PDB entry 5V1G | X-ray diffraction, 1.80 A resolution | chains A and P of the 4 polymer chains in the assembly

# Chain A
Name: DNA polymerase beta
From: Homo sapiens
Notes: EC 2.7.7.7, 4.2.99.-
UniProt: P06746 (DPOLB_HUMAN); residues 1-335 here = UniProt positions 1-335
Sequence (335 residues; each row starts with the number of its first residue):
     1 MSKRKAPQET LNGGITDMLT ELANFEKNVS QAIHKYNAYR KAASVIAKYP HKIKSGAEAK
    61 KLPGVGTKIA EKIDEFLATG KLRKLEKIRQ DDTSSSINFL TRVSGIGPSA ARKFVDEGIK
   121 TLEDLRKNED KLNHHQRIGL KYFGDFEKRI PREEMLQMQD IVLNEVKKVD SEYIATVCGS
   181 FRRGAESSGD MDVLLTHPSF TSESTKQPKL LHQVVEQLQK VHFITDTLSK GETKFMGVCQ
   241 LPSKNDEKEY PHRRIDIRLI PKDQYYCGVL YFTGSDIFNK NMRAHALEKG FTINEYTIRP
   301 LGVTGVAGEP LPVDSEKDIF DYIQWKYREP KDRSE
Not modelled in the structure: 1-9, 205-208, 245-246
Swiss-Prot annotation at these positions:
  - region: Arg183 to Asp192 (DNA-binding)
  - active site: Lys72 (Nucleophile)
  - binding site (K(+)): Lys60, Leu62, Val65, Thr101, Val103, Ile106
  - binding site (Na(+)): Lys60, Leu62, Val65, Thr101, Val103, Ile106
  - binding site (dATP): Arg149, Ser180, Arg183, Gly189, Asp190
  - binding site (dCTP): Arg149, Ser180, Arg183, Gly189, Asp190
  - binding site (dGTP): Arg149, Ser180, Arg183, Gly189, Asp190, Asp192
  - binding site (dTTP): Arg149, Ser180, Arg183, Gly189, Asp190
  - binding site (Mg(2+)): Asp190, Asp192, Asp256
  - modified residue: Lys72 (N6-acetyllysine), Arg83 (Omega-N-methylarginine), Arg152 (Omega-N-methylarginine)
  - cross-link (Glycyl lysine isopeptide (Lys-Gly)): Lys41 (interchain with G-Cter in ubiquitin), Lys61 (interchain with G-Cter in ubiquitin), Lys81 (interchain with G-Cter in ubiquitin)
  - natural variant: Leu22 (L22P: Found in a gastric cancer sample; uncertain significance), Tyr39 (Y39C: Found in a gastric cancer sample; uncertain significance), Gly118 (G118V: Decreased DNA-directed DNA polymerase activity), Arg137 (R137Q: Decreased function in base-excision repair), Arg149 (R149I: Decreased DNA-directed DNA polymerase activity), Asp160 (D160N: Found in a gastric cancer sample; uncertain significance), Cys239 (C239R: Found in a gastric cancer sample; uncertain significance), Lys289 (K289M: Found in a colon cancer sample; uncertain significance), Asn294 (N294D: Found in a gastric cancer sample; uncertain significance), Glu295 (E295K: Found in a gastric cancer sample; uncertain significance)
  - mutagenesis: Phe25 (F25W: No effect on 5'-dRP lyase activity. Decreased ssDNA binding), His34 (H34G: Decreased 5'-dRP lyase activity. Decreased ssDNA binding), Lys35 (K35A: Decreased 5'-dRP lyase activity. Decreased ssDNA binding. Loss of 5'-dRP lyase activity; when associated with A-68 and A-72. Decreased ssDNA binding; when associated with A-68 and A-72 ...), Tyr39 (Y39F: No effect on 5'-dRP lyase activity; Y39Q: Abolishes DNA polymerase and 5'-dRP lyase activity), Lys41 (K41R: Abolishes ubiquitination; when associated with R-61 and R-81), Lys60 (K60A: Decreased 5'-dRP lyase activity. Decreased ssDNA binding), Lys61 (K61R: Abolishes ubiquitination; when associated with R-41 and R-81), Lys68 (K68A: No effect on 5'-dRP lyase activity. Decreased ssDNA binding. Loss of 5'-dRP lyase activity; when associated with A-35 and A-72. Decreased ssDNA binding; when associated with A-35 and A-72 ...), Glu71 (E71Q: No effect on 5'-dRP lyase activity. No effect on structure shown by circular dichroism. No effect on ssDNA binding), Lys72 (K72A: Severely reduced 5'-dRP lyase activity. Does not affect ssDNA binding. Loss of 5'-dRP lyase activity; when associated with A-35 and A-68. Decreased ssDNA binding ...), Glu75 (E75A: Slightly decreased 5'-dRP lyase activity. Decreased ssDNA binding. No effect on structure shown by circular dichroism), Lys81 (K81R: Abolishes ubiquitination; when associated with R-41 and R-61), 5 further mutagenesis entries in UniProt
From the paper describing this entry:
  - catalytic residues: Asp256 (proposed by the authors, not directly observed)

# Chain P
Molecule: 10-nt DNA strand
Sequence (10 nucleotides; row label = number of the first residue in the row):
     1 GCTGATGCGG
Modified positions: 8OG (8-oxo-2'-deoxy-guanosine-5'-monophosphate) at position 10

# Chain A / chain P interface
Contacting residue pairs (14; chain A residue first):
  Val103(A) with DG9(P), phosphate contact
  Ser104(A) with DG9(P), phosphate contact
  Gly105(A) with DC8(P), sugar contact; DG9(P), hydrogen bond to the phosphate
  Ile106(A) with DG9(P), phosphate contact
  Gly107(A) with DC8(P), hydrogen bond to the phosphate
  Pro108(A) with DC8(P), phosphate contact
  Ser109(A) with DG7(P), phosphate contact; DC8(P), hydrogen bond to the phosphate
  Ala110(A) with DC8(P), hydrogen bond to the phosphate
  His135(A) with DG9(P), sugar contact
  Lys234(A) with DG9(P), base contact
  Arg254(A) with 8OG_10(P), salt bridge to the phosphate
  Asp256(A) with 8OG_10(P), sugar contact
Interface residues without a listed pair, chain A (14 interface residues in all): Asp190, Met236

# Overview
The interface between chain A and chain P involves 14 residues on one side and 4 on the other, with 4 hydrogen
bonds and 1 salt bridge. Polar contacts include Gly105(A)-DG9(P), Gly107(A)-DC8(P) and Ser109(A)-DC8(P). The
paper reports the catalytic residue Asp256(A).
Here chain A is DNA polymerase beta (Homo sapiens) and chain P is a 10-nt DNA strand. Entry 5V1G (DNA
polymerase beta binary complex with 8-oxoG at the primer terminus) was determined by X-ray diffraction
together with 5V1F, 5V1H, 5V1I, 5V1J, 5V1N, 5V1O and 3 further entries from the same study.
